Entry 6XWF (X-ray diffraction, 1.60 A resolution); this record covers chain A.

Chain A:
Protein: B-cell lymphoma 6 protein
Organism: Homo sapiens
UniProt: P41182 (BCL6_HUMAN); numbering as in UniProt (aligned over 6-129)
Chain sequence (135 residues; each row starts with the number of its first residue; numbers below 1 keep their minus sign (Gly-5 is residue -5)):
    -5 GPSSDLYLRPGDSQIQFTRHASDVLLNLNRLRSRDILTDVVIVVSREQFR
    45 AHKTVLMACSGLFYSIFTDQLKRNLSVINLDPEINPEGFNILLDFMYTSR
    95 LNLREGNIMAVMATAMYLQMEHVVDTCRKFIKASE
Not modelled in the structure: -5 to -2, 128-129
Differences from the reference sequence: expression tag (-5 to 5); engineered mutation Gln8 (Cys in P41182), Arg67 (Cys in P41182), Asn84 (Cys in P41182)
Swiss-Prot annotation at these positions:
  - mutagenesis: Asn21 (N21K: Abolishes interaction with NCOR2 and HDAC2, no effect on interaction with CTBP1 and transcriptional autoinhibition; when associated with A-116 and 376-Q--Q-379), Ser59 (S59A: Abolished ubiquitination by the SCF(FBXL17) complex), His116 (H116A: Abolishes interaction with NCOR2 and HDAC2, no effect on interaction with CTBP1 and transcriptional autoinhibition; when associated with K-21 and 376-Q--Q-379)
What the authors report for this chain:
  - mutagenesis - C8Q/C67R/C84N: increased expression (citing earlier work)

Overview:
UniProt lists 3 mutagenesis sites. From the paper: C8Q/C67R/C84N increase expression.
Chain A is B-cell lymphoma 6 protein (Homo sapiens); the structure, Crystal structure of an NCoR1BBD2-BCL6BTB
chimera, was determined by X-ray diffraction together with 6XXS, 6XYX, 6XZZ, 6Y17 and 6ZBU from the same
study.
